Entry 4W9D (X-ray diffraction, 2.20 A resolution); this record covers chains A and B of the 3 polymer chains in the assembly.

[Chain A]
Name: Transcription elongation factor B polypeptide 2
From: Homo sapiens
UniProt: Q15370 (ELOB_HUMAN); numbering as in UniProt (aligned over 1-104)
Sequence (104 residues; row label = number of the first residue in the row):
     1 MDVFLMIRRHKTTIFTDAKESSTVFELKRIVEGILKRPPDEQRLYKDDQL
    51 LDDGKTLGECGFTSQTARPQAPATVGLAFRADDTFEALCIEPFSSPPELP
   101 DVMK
Disordered / not traced: 104
Modified positions: C60 (S-(dimethylarsenic)cysteine; CAS); C89 (S-(dimethylarsenic)cysteine; CAS)
UniProt features mapped onto this chain:
  - modified residue: M1 (N-acetylmethionine), T84 (Phosphothreonine)

[Chain B]
Name: Transcription elongation factor B polypeptide 1
From: Homo sapiens
UniProt: Q15369 (ELOC_HUMAN); residue numbers follow UniProt; this construct covers 17-112
Sequence (97 residues; row label = number of the first residue in the row):
    16 MMYVKLISSDGHEFIVKREHALTSGTIKAMLSGPGQFAENETNEVNFREI
    66 PSHVLSKVCMYFTYKVRYTNSSTEIPEFPIAPEIALELLMAANFLDC
Disordered / not traced: 16, 48-57
Construct notes: initiating methionine (16)

[How chain A and chain B interact]
Contacting residue pairs (50; chain A residue first):
  F4(A) - T78(B)
  M6(A) - M75(B)  hydrophobic
  R8(A) - H27(B)
  K11(A) - D25(B)  hydrogen bond (side chain-backbone)
  K11(A) - H27(B)
  K11(A) - E28(B)  hydrogen bond (backbone-backbone)
  T12(A) - E28(B)
  T13(A) - E28(B)  hydrogen bond (backbone-backbone)
  T13(A) - F29(B)
  T13(A) - I30(B)  hydrogen bond (backbone-backbone)
  I14(A) - I30(B)
  F15(A) - F29(B)  hydrophobic
  F15(A) - I30(B)  hydrogen bond (backbone-backbone)
  F15(A) - V31(B)  hydrophobic
  F15(A) - S71(B)
  F15(A) - C74(B)  hydrophobic
  F15(A) - M75(B)  hydrophobic
  T16(A) - Y18(B)
  D17(A) - K32(B)  salt bridge
  I34(A) - Y18(B)  hydrophobic
  I34(A) - I30(B)  hydrophobic
  L35(A) - I30(B)  hydrophobic
  P69(A) - M75(B)
  P69(A) - T78(B)
  P69(A) - Y79(B)  hydrophobic
  P69(A) - R82(B)
  Q70(A) - M75(B)
  Q70(A) - Y79(B)
  Q70(A) - P91(B)
  Q70(A) - F93(B)
  Q70(A) - P94(B)
  P72(A) - M75(B)
  E91(A) - H27(B)
  P92(A) - H27(B)  hydrogen bond (backbone-side chain)
  F93(A) - H27(B)
  F93(A) - F29(B)  hydrophobic
  F93(A) - S67(B)
  F93(A) - S71(B)
  S94(A) - D25(B)
  S94(A) - P66(B)
  S94(A) - S67(B)  hydrogen bond (backbone-side chain)
  S94(A) - H68(B)  hydrogen bond
  S95(A) - H68(B)
  P96(A) - H68(B)
  P96(A) - E98(B)
  P97(A) - E102(B)
  L99(A) - P97(B)
  L99(A) - E98(B)
  M103(A) - P97(B)
  M103(A) - L101(B)  hydrophobic
Interface residues without a listed pair, chain A (25 interface residues in all): H10
Interface residues without a listed pair, chain B (27 interface residues in all): G26, Y83, I99

[Overview]
25 residues of chain A and 27 residues of chain B are in contact, with 8 hydrogen bonds and 1 salt bridge.
Among the polar pairs are D17(A)-K32(B), K11(A)-D25(B) and P92(A)-H27(B).
Chain A is Transcription elongation factor B polypeptide 2 and chain B is Transcription elongation factor B
polypeptide 1, both from Homo sapiens; the structure, pVHL:EloB:EloC in complex with
(2S,4R)-1-(3,3-dimethylbutanoyl)-4-hydroxy-N-(4-(4-methyloxazol-5-yl)benzyl)pyrrolidine-2-carboxamide (ligand
3), was determined by X-ray diffraction (same publication as 4W9C, 4W9E, 4W9F, 4W9G, 4W9H, 4W9I and 3 further
entries).
